9QB2 - chains I and K of the 11 polymer chains in the assembly; structure by electron microscopy, 3.00 A resolution.

== Chain I ==
Molecule: H/ACA ribonucleoprotein complex subunit 2
Source organism: Homo sapiens
UniProtKB: Q9NX24 (NHP2_HUMAN); residue numbers follow UniProt; this construct covers 1-153
Amino-acid sequence (153 residues; each row starts with the number of its first residue):
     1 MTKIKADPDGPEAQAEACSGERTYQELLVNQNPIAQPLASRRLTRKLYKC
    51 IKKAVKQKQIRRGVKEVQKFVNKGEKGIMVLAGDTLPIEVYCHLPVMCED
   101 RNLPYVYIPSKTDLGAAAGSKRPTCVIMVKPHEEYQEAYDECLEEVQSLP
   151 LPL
Unresolved in the structure: 1-22, 153
UniProt features mapped onto this chain:
  - modified residue: Ser-19 (Phosphoserine)
  - cross-link (Glycyl lysine isopeptide (Lys-Gly)): Lys-3 (interchain with G-Cter in SUMO2), Lys-5 (interchain with G-Cter in SUMO)
  - natural variant: Val-126 (V126M: In DKCB2), Tyr-139 (Y139H: In DKCB2)
What the authors report for this chain:
  - higher-order assembly contacts with a neighbouring hTR, Human telomerase RNA: Lys-65, Lys-69
  - mutagenesis - K121A/R122A, K121D/R122D: decreased binding to incorporation into telomerase
  - binding site for hTR, Human telomerase RNA: Arg-62, Lys-121, Arg-122
  - binding site for hTR, Human telomerase RNA: Lys-65, Lys-69, Arg-122

== Chain K ==
Molecule: Telomerase Cajal body protein 1
Source organism: Homo sapiens
UniProtKB: Q9BUR4 (TCAB1_HUMAN); residue numbers follow UniProt; this construct covers 1-548
Amino-acid sequence (548 residues; each row starts with the number of its first residue):
     1 MKTLETQPLAPDCCPSDQDPAPAHPSPHASPMNKNADSELMPPPPERGDP
    51 PRLSPDPVAGSAVSQELREGDPVSLSTPLETEFGSPSELSPRIEEQELSE
   101 NTSLPAEEANGSLSEEEANGPELGSGKAMEDTSGEPAAEDEGDTAWNYSF
   151 SQLPRFLSGSWSEFSTQPENFLKGCKWAPDGSCILTNSADNILRIYNLPP
   201 ELYHEGEQVEYAEMVPVLRMVEGDTIYDYCWYSLMSSAQPDTSYVASSSR
   251 ENPIHIWDAFTGELRASFRAYNHLDELTAAHSLCFSPDGSQLFCGFNRTV
   301 RVFSTARPGRDCEVRATFAKKQGQSGIISCIAFSPAQPLYACGSYGRSLG
   351 LYAWDDGSPLALLGGHQGGITHLCFHPDGNRFFSGARKDAELLCWDLRQS
   401 GYPLWSLGREVTTNQRIYFDLDPTGQFLVSGSTSGAVSVWDTDGPGNDGK
   451 PEPVLSFLPQKDCTNGVSLHPSLPLLATASGQRVFPEPTESGDEGEELGL
   501 PLLSTRHVHLECRLQLWWCGGAPDSSIPDDHQGEKGQGGTEGGVGELI
Unresolved in the structure: 1-145, 205-208, 444-448, 490-509, 523-548
UniProt features mapped onto this chain:
  - modified residue: Ser-26 (Phosphoserine), Ser-30 (Phosphoserine), Ser-54 (Phosphoserine), Ser-64 (Phosphoserine), Ser-85 (Phosphoserine), Ser-90 (Phosphoserine), Ser-112 (Phosphoserine), Ser-114 (Phosphoserine), Thr-489 (Phosphothreonine), Ser-491 (Phosphoserine)
  - natural variant: Phe-164 (F164L: In DKCB3), His-376 (H376Y: In DKCB3), Arg-398 (R398W: In DKCB3), Gly-435 (G435R: In DKCB3)
  - mutagenesis: Ser-64 (S64A: Abolished phosphorylation by ATM and impaired ability to promote DNA repair)

== How chain I and chain K interact ==
Contacting residue pairs (13; chain I residue first):
  Arg-45(I) with Thr-489(K), hydrogen bond (side chain-backbone)
  Tyr-48(I) with Pro-488(K), hydrophobic
  Lys-52(I) with Glu-487(K), salt bridge
  Asp-113(I) with Pro-488(K)
  Ala-116(I) with Pro-486(K), hydrophobic; Pro-488(K)
  Ala-117(I) with Pro-488(K)
  Gly-119(I) with Phe-485(K)
  Ser-120(I) with Pro-486(K)
  Lys-121(I) with Glu-169(K), salt bridge; Arg-483(K); Val-484(K), hydrogen bond (side chain-backbone); Phe-485(K)
Interface features reported in the paper:
  - interface residues, chain I: Lys-121(I)

== Summary ==
Chain I and chain K form an interface of 9 and 8 residues respectively, with 2 hydrogen bonds and 2 salt
bridges. Polar pairs include Lys-52(I)/Glu-487(K), Lys-121(I)/Glu-169(K) and Arg-45(I)/Thr-489(K). From the
paper: a binding site for hTR, Human telomerase RNA at Arg-62(I), Lys-121(I) and Arg-122(I) among others;
K121A/R122A and K121D/R122D of chain I reduce binding to incorporation into telomerase.
Here chain I is H/ACA ribonucleoprotein complex subunit 2 and chain K is Telomerase Cajal body protein 1, both
from Homo sapiens. Entry 9QB2 (H/ACA RNP protomer of human telomerase dimer) was determined by electron
microscopy (same publication as 9QAX, 9QAY, 9QAZ and 9QB3).
